Entry 2HGT (X-ray diffraction, 2.20 A resolution); this record covers chains L and H of the 4 polymer chains in the assembly.

# Chain L
Name: Alpha-thrombin (small subunit)
Organism: Homo sapiens
Notes: EC 3.4.21.5
Reference sequence: P00734 (THRB_HUMAN); aligned to UniProt positions 328-341 over residues 1-14 (the alignment contains insertions or deletions, so no single offset holds)
Chain sequence (36 residues; numbered -2 to 15 plus 18 insertion-coded residues; the number before each row is that of its first residue; a row labelled like 14A-14M holds insertion residues (14A, then the next letters in order); numbers below 1 keep their minus sign (Thr-2 is residue -2)):
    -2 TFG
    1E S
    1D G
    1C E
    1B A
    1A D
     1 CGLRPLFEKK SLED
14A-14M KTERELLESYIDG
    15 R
Unresolved in the structure: -2 to 0

# Chain H
Name: Alpha-thrombin (large subunit)
Organism: Homo sapiens
Notes: EC 3.4.21.5
Reference sequence: P00734 (THRB_HUMAN); the construct lacks a stretch of the UniProt sequence and is renumbered around it, so the offset changes along the chain: 16-36 = UniProt 364-384; 37-60 = UniProt 386-409; 61-77 = UniProt 419-435; 78-97 = UniProt 437-456; 7 more segments
Chain sequence (259 residues; each row starts with the number of its first residue; note: 2 numbers in that range are skipped by the numbering (no residue carries them; nothing is unmodelled there); a row labelled like 60A-60I holds insertion residues (60A, then the next letters in order)):
    16 IVEGSDAEIG MSPWQVMLFR K
   36A S
    37 PQELLCGASL ISDRWVLTAA HCLL
60A-60I YPPWDKNFT
    61 ENDLLVRIGK HSRTRYE
   77A R
    78 NIEKISMLEK IYIHPRYNWR
   97A E
    98 NLDRDIALMK LKKPVAFSDY IHPVCLPDRE TA
129A-129C ASL
   130 LQAGYKGRVT GWGNLKETW
148A-148F TANVGK
   150 GQPSVLQVVN LPIVERPVCK DSTRIRITDN MFCAG
  184A Y
   185 KP
186A-186D DEGK
   187 RGDACEGDSG GPFVMKSP
204A-204B FN
   205 NRWYQMGIVS WGE
   219 GCD
  221A R
   222 DGKYGFYTHV FRLKKWIQKV IDQFGE
Unresolved in the structure: 148A-148F
Disulfides: Cys42-Cys58, Cys168-Cys182, Cys191-Cys220
Swiss-Prot annotation at these positions:
  - region: Ala183 to Val200 (High affinity receptor-binding region which is also known as the TP508 peptide)
  - active site (Charge relay system): His57, Asp102, Ser195
  - glycosylation: Asn60G (N-linked (GlcNAc...) (complex) asparagine)

# How chain L and chain H interact
Cross-chain cystine bridges: Cys1(L)-Cys122(H)
Contacting residue pairs (75):
  Cys1(L) - Pro120(H)
  Cys1(L) - Val121(H)
  Cys1(L) - Cys122(H)  disulfide
  Cys1(L) - Arg206(H)  hydrogen bond (backbone-side chain)
  Asp1A(L) - His119(H)  hydrogen bond (backbone-side chain)
  Asp1A(L) - Arg206(H)
  Ala1B(L) - Arg206(H)  hydrogen bond (backbone-side chain)
  Glu1C(L) - Ile47(H)
  Glu1C(L) - Ser48(H)
  Glu1C(L) - Asp49(H)
  Glu1C(L) - Phe114(H)
  Glu1C(L) - Pro120(H)
  Gly1D(L) - Cys122(H)
  Gly1D(L) - Leu123(H)  hydrogen bond (backbone-backbone)
  Ser1E(L) - Cys122(H)
  Ser1E(L) - Leu123(H)  hydrogen bond (side chain-backbone)
  Ser1E(L) - Pro124(H)
  Ser1E(L) - Asp125(H)  hydrogen bond
  Ser1E(L) - Tyr208(H)
  Ser1E(L) - Lys235(H)
  Gly2(L) - Trp29(H)
  Gly2(L) - Pro120(H)  hydrogen bond (backbone-backbone)
  Gly2(L) - Cys122(H)  hydrogen bond (backbone-side chain)
  Gly2(L) - Arg206(H)
  Gly2(L) - Trp207(H)  hydrogen bond (backbone-backbone)
  Leu3(L) - His119(H)  hydrogen bond (backbone-side chain)
  Leu3(L) - Asn205(H)
  Leu3(L) - Arg206(H)
  Arg4(L) - Gly25(H)
  Arg4(L) - Met26(H)  hydrogen bond (side chain-backbone)
  Arg4(L) - Pro28(H)
  Arg4(L) - Trp29(H)
  Arg4(L) - Arg137(H)
  Arg4(L) - Trp207(H)
  Pro5(L) - Ser115(H)
  Pro5(L) - Asp116(H)
  Pro5(L) - His119(H)
  Leu6(L) - Asp116(H)
  Phe7(L) - Glu23(H)
  Phe7(L) - Ile24(H)
  Phe7(L) - Gly25(H)
  Phe7(L) - Met26(H)
  Glu8(L) - Lys202(H)  salt bridge
  Glu8(L) - Asn205(H)
  Glu8(L) - Trp207(H)  hydrogen bond
  Lys9(L) - His119(H)  hydrogen bond
  Asp14(L) - Glu23(H)
  Asp14(L) - Met26(H)
  Asp14(L) - Arg137(H)  salt bridge
  Lys14A(L) - Glu23(H)  hydrogen bond (backbone-side chain)
  Thr14B(L) - Arg137(H)  hydrogen bond
  Thr14B(L) - Asn159(H)  hydrogen bond
  Glu14C(L) - Arg137(H)
  Glu14C(L) - Lys202(H)  salt bridge
  Glu14E(L) - Lys135(H)  salt bridge
  Glu14E(L) - Asn159(H)  hydrogen bond
  Glu14E(L) - Tyr184A(H)  hydrogen bond
  Leu14F(L) - Lys135(H)
  Leu14F(L) - Asn159(H)
  Leu14F(L) - Trp207(H)  hydrophobic
  Leu14G(L) - Lys202(H)
  Leu14G(L) - Pro204(H)  hydrophobic
  Ser14I(L) - Gly133(H)
  Ser14I(L) - Tyr134(H)
  Ser14I(L) - Lys135(H)  hydrogen bond (side chain-backbone)
  Tyr14J(L) - Leu129C(H)  hydrophobic
  Tyr14J(L) - Tyr134(H)  hydrophobic
  Tyr14J(L) - Lys135(H)  hydrogen bond (side chain-backbone)
  Tyr14J(L) - Met201(H)
  Tyr14J(L) - Lys202(H)  hydrogen bond (side chain-backbone)
  Tyr14J(L) - Pro204(H)  hydrophobic
  Ile14K(L) - Tyr134(H)
  Gly14M(L) - Pro204(H)
  Arg15(L) - Pro204(H)
  Arg15(L) - Phe204A(H)  hydrogen bond (side chain-backbone)
Also at the interface, not in a pair above, chain H (37 interface residues in all): Tyr117, Gly136

# Summary
26 residues of chain L face 37 of chain H across their interface, with 1 disulfide bond, 22 hydrogen bonds and
4 salt bridges. Polar pairs include Glu8(L)-Lys202(H), Glu14E(L)-Lys135(H) and Asp14(L)-Arg137(H). UniProt
lists 3 active-site residues on chain H.
Here chain L is Alpha-thrombin (small subunit) and chain H is Alpha-thrombin (large subunit), both from Homo
sapiens. Entry 2HGT (Structure of the hirugen and hirulog 1 complexes of alpha-thrombin) was determined by
X-ray diffraction together with 1HGT from the same study.
